4XQU - chains C and F of the 6 polymer chains in the assembly; structure by X-ray diffraction, 3.25 A resolution.

Chain C:
Protein: Hemagglutinin HA1
Source organism: Influenza A virus
Reference sequence: A0A059T4A1 (A0A059T4A1_9INFA); the construct lacks a stretch of the UniProt sequence and is renumbered around it, so the offset changes along the chain: 11-129 = UniProt 18-136; 130-158 = UniProt 138-166; 159-263 = UniProt 169-273; 265-276 = UniProt 274-285; 1 more segments
Amino-acid sequence (326 residues; each row starts with the number of its first residue; note: 1 number in that range is skipped by the numbering (no residue carries it; nothing is unmodelled there); a row labelled like 158A-158B holds insertion residues (158A, then the next letters in order)):
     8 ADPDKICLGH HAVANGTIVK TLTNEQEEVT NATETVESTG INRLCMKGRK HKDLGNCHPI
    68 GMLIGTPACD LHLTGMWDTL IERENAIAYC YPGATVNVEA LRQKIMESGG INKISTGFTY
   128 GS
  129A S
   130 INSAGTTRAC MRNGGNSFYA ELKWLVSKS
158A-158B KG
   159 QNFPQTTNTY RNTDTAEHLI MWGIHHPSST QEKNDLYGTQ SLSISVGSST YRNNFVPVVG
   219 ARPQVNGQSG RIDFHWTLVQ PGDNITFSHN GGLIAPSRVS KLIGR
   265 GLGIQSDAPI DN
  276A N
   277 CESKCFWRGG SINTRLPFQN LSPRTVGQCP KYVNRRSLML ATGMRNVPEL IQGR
Disordered / not traced: 8-10, 319, 327-330
Construct notes: expression tag (8-10)
Disulfide bonds: Cys-52/Cys-277, Cys-64/Cys-76, Cys-97/Cys-139, Cys-281/Cys-305
Covalently attached groups: N-acetylglucosamine (NAG) linked to Asn-38, Asn-242
What the authors report for this chain:
  - binding site for N-acetyl-alpha-neuraminic acid: Tyr-98, Arg-137, Trp-153, His-183, Gln-226
  - binding site for beta-D-galactopyranose: Arg-137, Gln-226
  - specificity-determining residues: Gln-226
  - mutagenesis - Q226L: decreased binding to alpha2-3 sialosides
  - mutagenesis - Q226L: increased binding to human-type alpha2-6 receptors
  - mutagenesis - Q226L/G228S: increased binding to PAA-linked 6'-SLNLN
  - mutagenesis - Q226L/G228S: decreased binding to glycan array
  - mutagenesis - G225D: decreased binding to alpha2-3-sialylated glycans

Chain F:
Protein: Hemagglutinin HA2
Source organism: Influenza A virus
Reference sequence: A0A059T4A1 (A0A059T4A1_9INFA); residues 1-174 here correspond to UniProt positions 341-514 (UniProt number = residue number + 340)
Amino-acid sequence (181 residues; row label = number of the first residue in the row):
     1 GLFGAIAGFL ENGWEGMVDG WYGFRHQNAQ GTGQAADYKS TQAAIDQITG KLNRLVEKTN
    61 TEFESIESEF SEIEHQIGNV INWTKDSITD IWTYQAELLV AMENQHTIDM ADSEMLNLYE
   121 RVRKQLRQNA EEDGKGCFEI YHACDDSCME SIRNNTYDHS QYREEALLNR LNINSGRLVP
   181 R
Disordered / not traced: 1, 33, 144-147, 173-181
Construct notes: expression tag (175-181)

How chain C and chain F interact:
Pairs across the interface (9; chain C residue first):
  Thr-28(C) with Arg-54(F), hydrogen bond (backbone-side chain)
  Leu-29(C) with Gly-50(F); Lys-51(F); Met-102(F), hydrophobic; Glu-103(F)
  Thr-30(C) with Gln-47(F); Gly-50(F); His-106(F)
  Arg-311(C) with Thr-59(F)
Also at the interface, not in a pair above, chain C (6 interface residues in all): Lys-27, Arg-321
Also at the interface, not in a pair above, chain F (9 interface residues in all): Asp-46

Overview:
6 residues of chain C and 9 residues of chain F are in contact; the contacts include 1 hydrogen bond. Its one
hydrogen-bonded contact is Thr-28(C)/Arg-54(F). From the paper: a binding site for N-acetyl-alpha-neuraminic
acid at Tyr-98(C), Arg-137(C) and Trp-153(C) among others; Q226L of chain C reduces binding to alpha2-3
sialosides; 3 substitutions were tested in all.
Here chain C is Hemagglutinin HA1 and chain F is Hemagglutinin HA2, both from Influenza A virus. Entry 4XQU
(Crystal structure of hemagglutinin from Jiangxi-Donghu (2013) H10N8 influenza virus in complex with 3'-SLN)
was determined by X-ray diffraction, deposited together with 4XQ5 and 4XQO.
